Entry 4WPI (X-ray diffraction, 3.40 A resolution); this record covers chains A and D.

[Chain A]
Molecule: Ubiquitin carboxyl-terminal hydrolase 7
Organism: Homo sapiens
Notes: EC 3.4.19.12; fragment: ubiquitin-like domain
UniProtKB: Q93009 (UBP7_HUMAN); numbering as in UniProt (aligned over 535-888)
Chain sequence (375 residues; numbered 514 to 888; the number before each row is that of its first residue):
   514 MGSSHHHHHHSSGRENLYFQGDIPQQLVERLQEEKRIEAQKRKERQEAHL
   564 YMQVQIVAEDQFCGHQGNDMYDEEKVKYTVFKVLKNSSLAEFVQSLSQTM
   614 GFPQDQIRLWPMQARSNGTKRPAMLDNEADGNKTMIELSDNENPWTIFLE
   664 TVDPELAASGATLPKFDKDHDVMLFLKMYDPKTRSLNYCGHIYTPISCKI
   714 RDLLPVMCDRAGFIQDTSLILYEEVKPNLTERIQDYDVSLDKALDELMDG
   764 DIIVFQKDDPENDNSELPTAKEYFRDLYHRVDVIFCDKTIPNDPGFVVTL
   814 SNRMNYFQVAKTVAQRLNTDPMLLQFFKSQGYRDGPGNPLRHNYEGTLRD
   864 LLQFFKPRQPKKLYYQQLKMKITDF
Disordered / not traced: 514-542, 884-888
Modified / non-standard residues: Mse514 (selenomethionine); Mse565, Mse583, Mse613, Mse625, Mse637, Mse648, Mse686, Mse691, Mse720, Mse761, Mse817, Mse835, Mse883 (selenomethionine; parent Met)
Construct notes: initiating methionine (514); expression tag (515-534)
Curated features (UniProtKB/Swiss-Prot):
  - modified residue: Lys869 (N6-acetyllysine)
  - cross-link (Glycyl lysine isopeptide (Lys-Gly)): Lys869 (interchain with G-Cter in SUMO2), Lys882 (interchain with G-Cter in SUMO2)
  - natural variant: Leu757 (L757P: In HAFOUS; uncertain significance), Ile766 (I766T: In HAFOUS)
Reported in the primary citation:
  - mutagenesis - D762R/D764R: decreased binding to GMPS
  - mutagenesis - D762R/D764R: decreased binding to UHRF1
  - mutagenesis - D762A, D762A/D764A, D764A: abolished binding to GST-GMPS
  - mutagenesis - D762A, D762A/D764A, D762R/D764R: abolished binding to UHRF1 peptide
  - mutagenesis - D762R/D764R: abolished binding to GST-ICP0 594-775
  - mutagenesis - D762R/D764R (2-fold): decreased binding to ICP0

[Chain D]
Molecule: ICP0
Notes: fragment: USP7 binding sequence
Chain sequence (11 residues; numbered 617 to 627; the number before each row is that of its first residue):
   617 GPRKCARKTRH
Disordered / not traced: 627

[Chain A / chain D interface]
Pairs across the interface - 31 pairs, chain A then chain D:
  Arg628(A) with Lys624(D)
  Ser629(A) with Arg623(D)
  Mse637(A) with Lys620(D)
  Lys681(A) with Lys620(D), hydrogen bond (backbone-side chain)
  Asp682(A) with Arg619(D)
  His683(A) with Arg619(D), hydrogen bond
  Asp684(A) with Lys620(D), hydrogen bond (backbone-side chain)
  Val685(A) with Lys620(D)
  Ile709(A) with Pro618(D); Arg619(D); Lys620(D)
  Ser710(A) with Pro618(D)
  Glu736(A) with Lys624(D), salt bridge
  Lys739(A) with Arg626(D), hydrogen bond (side chain-backbone)
  Asp754(A) with Pro618(D); Arg619(D)
  Asp758(A) with Arg626(D), salt bridge
  Glu759(A) with Cys621(D); Arg623(D); Lys624(D), hydrogen bond (backbone-side chain); Thr625(D), hydrogen bond; Arg626(D), salt bridge
  Leu760(A) with Lys620(D); Cys621(D), hydrogen bond (backbone-backbone)
  Mse761(A) with Lys620(D); Cys621(D); Ala622(D); Arg623(D); Lys624(D)
  Asp762(A) with Lys620(D), salt bridge
  Asp764(A) with Lys624(D), salt bridge
Interface residues without a listed pair, chain A (21 interface residues in all): Asn630, Phe679
Interface features reported in the paper:
  - residue pairs: Lys620(D)-Asp762(A), Lys624(D)-Asp764(A)
  - hot spots on chain A (mutagenesis) - E759A: abolished binding to ICP0 (chain D)
  - hot spots on chain A (mutagenesis) - E759A (Kd 100 uM): decreased binding to ICP0 peptide
  - hot spots on chain D (mutagenesis) - R619A/K620A, K620A/K624A, R623A/K624A: abolished binding to Ubiquitin carboxyl-terminal hydrolase 7 (chain A)

[Summary]
The interface between chain A and chain D involves 21 residues on one side and 9 on the other; the contacts
include 7 hydrogen bonds and 5 salt bridges. Polar contacts include Glu736(A)-Lys624(D), Asp758(A)-Arg626(D)
and Glu759(A)-Arg626(D). The paper describes contacts between Asp762(A) and Lys620(D) and Asp764(A) and
Lys624(D). The paper reports that D762A, D762A/D764A and D764A of chain A abolish binding to GST-GMPS; D762A,
D762A/D764A and D762R/D764R of chain A abolish binding to UHRF1 peptide; 8 substitutions were tested in all.
Chain A is Ubiquitin carboxyl-terminal hydrolase 7 (Homo sapiens) and chain D is ICP0; the structure, Crystal
structure of USP7 ubiquitin-like domains in extended conformation, was determined by X-ray diffraction (same
publication as 4WPH).
